PDB entry 5L1H | X-ray diffraction, 3.80 A resolution | chains B and D of the 4 polymer chains in the assembly

# Chain B (and D)
Name: Glutamate receptor 2
Source organism: Rattus norvegicus
Notes: fragment: with deletions of 397-398, 402-405, 566-587; chain D of this document is another copy of the same molecule, construct and numbering; everything in this record applies to it too
UniProt: P19491 (GRIA2_RAT); aligned in 2 segments with insertions or deletions, so no single offset holds: 10-544 ~ UniProt 25-565; 567-826 ~ UniProt 588-847
Chain sequence (803 residues; numbered 10 to 831; 19 numbers in that range are skipped by the numbering (no residue carries them; nothing is unmodelled there); the number before each row is that of its first residue):
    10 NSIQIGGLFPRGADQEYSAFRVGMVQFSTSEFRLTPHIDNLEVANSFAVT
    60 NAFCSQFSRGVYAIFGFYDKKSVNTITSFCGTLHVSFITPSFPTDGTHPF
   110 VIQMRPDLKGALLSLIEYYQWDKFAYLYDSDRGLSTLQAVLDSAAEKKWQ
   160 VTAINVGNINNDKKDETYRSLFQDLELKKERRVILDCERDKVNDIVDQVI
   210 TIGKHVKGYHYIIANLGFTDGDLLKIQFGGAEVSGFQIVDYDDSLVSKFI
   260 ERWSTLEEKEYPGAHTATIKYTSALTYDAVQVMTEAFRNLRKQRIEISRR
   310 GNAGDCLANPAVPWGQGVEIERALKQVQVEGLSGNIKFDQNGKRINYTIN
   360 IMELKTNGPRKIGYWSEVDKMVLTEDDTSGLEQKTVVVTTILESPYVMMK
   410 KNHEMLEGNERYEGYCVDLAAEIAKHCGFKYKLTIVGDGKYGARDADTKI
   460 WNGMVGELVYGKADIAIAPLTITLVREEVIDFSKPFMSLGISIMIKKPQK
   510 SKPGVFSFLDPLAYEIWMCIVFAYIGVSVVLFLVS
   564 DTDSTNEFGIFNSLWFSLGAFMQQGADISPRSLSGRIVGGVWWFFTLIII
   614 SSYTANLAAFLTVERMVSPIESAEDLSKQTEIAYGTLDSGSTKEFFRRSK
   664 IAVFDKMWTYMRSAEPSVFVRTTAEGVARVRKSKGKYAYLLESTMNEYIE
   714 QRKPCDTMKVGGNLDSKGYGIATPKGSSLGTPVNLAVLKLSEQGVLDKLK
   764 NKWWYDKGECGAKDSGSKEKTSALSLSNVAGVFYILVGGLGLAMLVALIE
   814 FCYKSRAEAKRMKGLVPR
Unresolved in the structure: 564-572, 589-594, 817-831 (chain D: 564-572, 589-591, 817-831)
Sequence notes: engineered mutation E241 (Asn256 in P19491), D385 (Asn406 in P19491), Q392 (Asn413 in P19491), A589 (Cys610 in P19491); linker (564-566); cloning artifact (827-831)
Swiss-Prot annotation at these positions:
  - glycosylation: N355 (N-linked (GlcNAc...) asparagine)
  - binding site (L-glutamate): S654, T655, E705
  - site: I633 (Crucial to convey clamshell closure to channel opening), R660 (Interaction with the cone snail toxin Con-ikot-ikot), K752 (Interaction with the cone snail toxin Con-ikot-ikot)
  - modified residue (Phosphoserine): S662, S696
  - lipidation: C815 (S-palmitoyl cysteine)
Cystine bridges: C63-C315, C718-C773
Covalent attachments: N-acetylglucosamine (NAG) linked to N355
Small-molecule neighbours: GYK ((8R)-5-(4-aminophenyl)-N,8-dimethyl-8,9-dihydro-2H,7H-[1,3]dioxolo[4,5-h][2,3]benzodiazepine-7-carboxamide): S510, K511, S516, F517, D519, P520, Y616, L620, F623, L624, S788, S790, N791
From the paper describing this entry:
  - binding site for GYK: S516, F517, D519, P520, S615, Y616, L620, F623, S788, N791
  - mutagenesis - D519A: increased binding to GYK
  - mutagenesis - S615A, F623A (IC50 = 153 +/- 8 uM), S788A: decreased binding to GYK
  - conformationally variable residues (helix shift): D519, F623, N791

# Chain B / chain D interface
Pairs across the interface (16; chain B residue first):
  I209(B) with I209(D), hydrophobic; H214(D)
  T210(B) with F237(D); G238(D), hydrogen bond (backbone-backbone)
  I211(B) with F237(D); G238(D)
  G212(B) with V215(D)
  H214(B) with I209(D); T210(D)
  V215(B) with G212(D); V215(D), hydrophobic
  F237(B) with R178(D); T210(D); I211(D)
  G238(B) with T210(D), hydrogen bond (backbone-backbone); I211(D)
Interface residues without a listed pair, chain B (10 interface residues in all): K234, T365
Interface residues without a listed pair, chain D (10 interface residues in all): K234

# In short
The chain B/chain D interface involves 10 residues from each chain, with 2 hydrogen bonds. The hydrogen-bonded
pair T210(B)-G238(D) is a backbone contact. Ligands of chain B: compound GYK. The paper reports a binding site
for GYK at S516(B), F517(B) and D519(B) among others; S615A, F623A and S788A of chain B reduce binding to GYK.
Chain B and chain D are both Glutamate receptor 2 (Rattus norvegicus); the structure, AMPA subtype ionotropic
glutamate receptor GluA2 in complex with noncompetitive inhibitor GYKI53655, was determined by X-ray
diffraction (same publication as 5L1B, 5L1E, 5L1F and 5L1G).
